7KTL - chains A and T of the 4 polymer chains in the assembly; structure by X-ray diffraction, 1.42 A resolution.

== Chain A ==
Protein: DNA-directed DNA/RNA polymerase mu
Organism: Homo sapiens
Notes: EC 2.7.7.7
UniProt: Q9NP87 (DPOLM_HUMAN); residue numbers follow UniProt; this construct covers 132-397, 410-494
Sequence (356 residues; row label = number of the first residue in the row; note: 12 numbers in that range are skipped by the numbering (no residue carries them; nothing is unmodelled there)):
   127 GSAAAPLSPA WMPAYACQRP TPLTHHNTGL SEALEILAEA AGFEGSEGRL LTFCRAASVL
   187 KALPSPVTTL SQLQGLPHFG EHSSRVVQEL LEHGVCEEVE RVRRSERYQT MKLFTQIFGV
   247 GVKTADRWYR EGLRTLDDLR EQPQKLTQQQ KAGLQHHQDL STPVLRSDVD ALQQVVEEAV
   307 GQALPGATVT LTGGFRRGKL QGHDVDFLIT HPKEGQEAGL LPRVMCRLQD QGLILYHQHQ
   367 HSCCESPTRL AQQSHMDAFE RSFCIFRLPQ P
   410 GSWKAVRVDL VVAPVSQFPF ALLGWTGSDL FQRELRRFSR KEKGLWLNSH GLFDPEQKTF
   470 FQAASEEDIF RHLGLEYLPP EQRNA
Unresolved in the structure: 127-136, 365-384
Sequence notes: expression tag (127-131); conflict Gly-410 (Pro in Q9NP87); engineered mutation Asp-438 (Lys in Q9NP87)
Curated features (UniProtKB/Swiss-Prot):
  - region: Arg-323 to Asp-332 (Involved in ssDNA binding)
  - binding site (Mg(2+)): Asp-330, Asp-332, Asp-418
  - site: Gly-433 (Responsible for the low discrimination between dNTP and rNTP)
Ion coordination: Mn2+ site 1 near His-152 (its only coordinating residue here); Mn2+ site 2: His-208 (shared with 1 residue of chain D); Mn2+ site 3 near His-219 (its only coordinating residue here); Na+: Thr-241, Ile-243, Val-246 (shared with 1 residue of chain P); Mn2+ site 4: Asp-330, Asp-332 (together with pyrophosphate) (shared with 1 residue of chain P); Mn2+ site 5: Asp-330, Asp-332, Asp-418 (shared with 2 residues of chain P); Mn2+ site 6: Glu-386, His-459
Ligand contacts: pyrophosphate (PPV): Gly-319, Gly-320, Arg-323, Lys-325, Gly-328, His-329, Asp-330, Asp-332
From the paper describing this entry:
  - Mn2+ coordination through a water molecule: Asp-438
  - mutagenesis - R445A: increased catalytic activity on dGTP misinsertion
  - mutagenesis - Q441A: unchanged catalytic activity on 8-oxodGTP

== Chain T ==
Molecule: 9-nt DNA strand
Sequence (9 nucleotides; row label = number of the first residue in the row):
     1 CGGCCTACG
Ion coordination: Mn2+ near DG2 (its only coordinating residue here)

== Chain A / chain T interface ==
Contacting residue pairs - 23 pairs, chain A then chain T:
  Gly-174(A) with DC4(T), base contact
  Leu-177(A) with DC4(T), phosphate contact; DC5(T), phosphate contact
  Gln-364(A) with DG9(T), hydrogen bond to the phosphate
  Phe-385(A) with DG9(T), phosphate contact
  Glu-386(A) with DC8(T), sugar contact; DG9(T), hydrogen bond to the phosphate
  Arg-387(A) with DA7(T), hydrogen bond to the base; DC8(T), hydrogen bond to the sugar; DG9(T), hydrogen bond to the phosphate
  Phe-389(A) with DG9(T), sugar contact
  Arg-442(A) with DC5(T), salt bridge to the phosphate
  Arg-445(A) with DC5(T), hydrogen bond to the base; DT6(T), hydrogen bond to the base
  Arg-446(A) with DC5(T), sugar contact
  Arg-449(A) with DT6(T), salt bridge to the phosphate
  Lys-450(A) with DG3(T), hydrogen bond to the phosphate; DC4(T), salt bridge to the phosphate
  Leu-456(A) with DT6(T), sugar contact
  Asn-457(A) with DT6(T), phosphate contact; DA7(T), hydrogen bond to the phosphate
  His-459(A) with DA7(T), phosphate contact; DC8(T), sugar contact
Also at the interface, not in a pair above, chain A (16 interface residues in all): Arg-181

== In short ==
16 residues of chain A and 7 residues of chain T are in contact; the contacts include 9 hydrogen bonds and 3
salt bridges. Among the polar pairs are Arg-387(A)/DA7(T), Arg-445(A)/DC5(T) and Arg-445(A)/DT6(T). Chain A
binds pyrophosphate. From the paper: R445A of chain A increases catalytic activity on dGTP misinsertion;
water-mediated Mn2+ coordination by Asp-438(A).
Here chain A is DNA-directed DNA/RNA polymerase mu (Homo sapiens) and chain T is a 9-nt DNA strand. Entry 7KTL
(DNA Polymerase Mu (K438D), 8-oxodGTP:Ct Product State Ternary Complex, 50 mM Mn2+ (90min)) was determined by
X-ray diffraction together with 7KSS, 7KST, 7KSU, 7KSV, 7KSW, 7KSX and 25 further entries from the same study.
